6TNG - chains A and B; structure by electron microscopy, 4.10 A resolution (low resolution: residue-level contacts below are approximate; hydrogen-bond / salt-bridge calls are withheld).

# Chain A
Name: Uncharacterized protein
Source organism: Gallus gallus
Reference sequence: F1NP22 (F1NP22_CHICK); numbering as in UniProt (aligned over 1-1438)
Sequence (1439 residues; numbered 1 to 1439; the number before each row is that of its first residue):
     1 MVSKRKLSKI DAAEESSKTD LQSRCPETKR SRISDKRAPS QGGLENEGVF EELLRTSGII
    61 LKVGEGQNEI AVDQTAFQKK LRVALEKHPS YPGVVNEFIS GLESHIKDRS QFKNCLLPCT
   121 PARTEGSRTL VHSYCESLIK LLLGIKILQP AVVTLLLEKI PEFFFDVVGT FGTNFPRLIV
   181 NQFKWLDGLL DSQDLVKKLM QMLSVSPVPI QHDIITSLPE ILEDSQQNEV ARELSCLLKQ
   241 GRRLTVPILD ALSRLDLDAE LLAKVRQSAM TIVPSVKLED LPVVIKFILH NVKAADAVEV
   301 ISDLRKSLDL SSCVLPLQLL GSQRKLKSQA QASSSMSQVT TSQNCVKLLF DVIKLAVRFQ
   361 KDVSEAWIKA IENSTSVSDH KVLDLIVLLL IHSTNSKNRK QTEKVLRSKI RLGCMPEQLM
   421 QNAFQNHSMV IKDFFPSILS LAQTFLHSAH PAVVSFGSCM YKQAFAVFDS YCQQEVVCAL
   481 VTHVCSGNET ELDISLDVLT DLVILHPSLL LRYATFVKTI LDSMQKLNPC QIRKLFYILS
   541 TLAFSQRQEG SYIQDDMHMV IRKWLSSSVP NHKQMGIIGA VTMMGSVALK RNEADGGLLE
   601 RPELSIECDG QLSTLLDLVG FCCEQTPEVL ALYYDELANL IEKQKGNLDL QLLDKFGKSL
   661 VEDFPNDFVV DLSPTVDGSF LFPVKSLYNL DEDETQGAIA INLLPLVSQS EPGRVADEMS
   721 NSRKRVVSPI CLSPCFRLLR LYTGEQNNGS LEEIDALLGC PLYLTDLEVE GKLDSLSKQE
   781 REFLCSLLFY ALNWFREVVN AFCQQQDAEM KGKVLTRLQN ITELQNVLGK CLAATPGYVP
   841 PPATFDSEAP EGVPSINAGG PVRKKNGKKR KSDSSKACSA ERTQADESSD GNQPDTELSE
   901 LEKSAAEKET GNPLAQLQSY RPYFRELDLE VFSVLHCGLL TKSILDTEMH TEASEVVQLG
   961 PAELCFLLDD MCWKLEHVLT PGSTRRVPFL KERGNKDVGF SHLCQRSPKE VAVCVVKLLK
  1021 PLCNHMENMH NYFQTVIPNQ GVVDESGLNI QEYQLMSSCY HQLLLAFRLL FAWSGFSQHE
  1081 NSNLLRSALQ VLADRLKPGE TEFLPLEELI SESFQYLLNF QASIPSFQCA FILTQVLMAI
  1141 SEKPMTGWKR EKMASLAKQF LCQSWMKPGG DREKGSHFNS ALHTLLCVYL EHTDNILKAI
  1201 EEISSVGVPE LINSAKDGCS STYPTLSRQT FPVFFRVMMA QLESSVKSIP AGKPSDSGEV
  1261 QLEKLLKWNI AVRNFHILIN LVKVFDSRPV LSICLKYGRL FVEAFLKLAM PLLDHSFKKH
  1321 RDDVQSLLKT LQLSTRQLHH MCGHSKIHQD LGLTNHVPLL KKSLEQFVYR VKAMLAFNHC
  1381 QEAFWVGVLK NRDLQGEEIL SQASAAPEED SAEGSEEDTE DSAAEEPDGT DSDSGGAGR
Not modelled in the structure: 1-47, 120-134, 313-340, 590-605, 710-723, 851-914, 942-958, 981-999, 1248-1439
Construct notes: conflict Ala1437 (Gly in F1NP22); expression tag (1439)

# Chain B
Name: Fanconi anemia complementation group I
Source organism: Gallus gallus
Reference sequence: B0I564 (B0I564_CHICK); residues 1-1338 here = UniProt positions 1-1338
Sequence (1338 residues; each row starts with the number of its first residue):
     1 MAQRILQLAA EGSPERLQEA LQGLTEGELG DMVTRQALRG RETAALLKGI FKGSPCSQQS
    61 GVLRRLQVYK HCVSLVESGD LHVGKVSEII GLLMLEARQL PGHALAELAT LFVEVIKRGS
   121 LSNGKSLELF STVLTALSNS KESLAYGKGE LNGEEFKKQL INTLCSSKWD PQCVIHLANM
   181 FRDIPLSGEE LQFVVEKVLR MFSKLDLQEI PPLVYQLLLL SAKGSKKTVL EGIISFFNQL
   241 DKRQKEEQRV PQSADLEVAT VPLDQLRHVE GTVILHIVSA INLDQDIGEE LIKHLKTEQQ
   301 KDPGKALCPF SVSLLLSTAV KHRLQEQIFD FLKTSITRSC KDLQILQASK FLQDLCPQQY
   361 DVTAVILEVV KNSAFGWDHV TQGLVDLGFS LMESYEPKKS FGGKAAETNL GLSKMPAQQA
   421 CKLGASILLE TFKVHEPIRS DILEQVLNRV LTKAASPVSH FIDLLSNIVV SAPLVLQNSS
   481 SRVTETFDNL SFLPIDTVQG LLRAVQPLLK VSMSVRDSLI LVLQKAIFSR QLDARKAAVA
   541 GFLLLLRNFK ILGSLTSSQC SQAIGATQVQ ADVHACYNSA ANEAFCLEIL GSLRRCLSQQ
   601 ADVRLMLYEG FYDVLRRNSQ LASSIMETLL SQIKQYYLPQ QDLLPPLKLE GCIMAQGDQI
   661 FLQEPLAHLL CCIQHCLAWY KSTVHLCKGA EDEEEEEDVG FEQNFEEMLE SVTRRMIKSE
   721 LEDFELDKSA DFSPSSGVGV KNNIYAIQVM GICEVLIEYN FKIGNFSKNK FEDVLGLFTC
   781 YNKLSEILKE KAGKNKSTLG NRIARSFLSM GFVSTLLTAL FRDNAQSHEE SLAVLRSSTE
   841 FMRYAVSVAL QKVQQLEEMG QTDGPDGQNP EKMFQNLCKI TRVLLWRYTS IPTAVEESGK
   901 KKGKSISLLC LEGLLRIFNT MQQLYAARIP QFLQALDITD GDAEEADINV TEKAAFQIRQ
   961 FQRSLVNQLS SAEDDFNSKE TQLLITILST LSKLLDPGSQ QFLQFLTWTV KICKENALED
  1021 LSCCKGLLTL LFSLHVLYKS PVSLLRELAQ DIHACLGDID QDVEIESRSH FAIVNVKTAA
  1081 PTVCLLVLGQ ADKVLEEVDW LIKRLTILGS DTSEDSTQAS NQTQALEKGV ILQLGTLLTV
  1141 FHELVQTALP AGSCVDSLLR SLSKTYAILT SLIKHYIQAC RSTSNTVPGR LEKLVKLSGS
  1201 HLTPQCYSFI TYVQNIHSES LSFAEEKKKK KKEDETAVVS TVMAKVLRDT KPIPNLIFAI
  1261 EQYEKFLIHL SKKSKVNLMQ YMKLSTSRDF RINASMLDSV LQEQNTEDAE NEPDNNQSGT
  1321 AEQPDENQEP QKKRRRKK
Not modelled in the structure: 138-155, 249-258, 397-415, 551-582, 719-734, 892-905, 942-944, 1036-1041, 1068-1150, 1210-1249, 1275-1338
UniProt features mapped onto this chain:
  - modified residue: Ser558 (Phosphoserine), Ser561 (Phosphoserine), Thr567 (Phosphothreonine)
  - cross-link: Lys525 (Glycyl lysine isopeptide (Lys-Gly) (interchain with G-Cter in ubiquitin))
  - mutagenesis: Ser558 (S558D: Phosphomimetic mutation that promotes ubiquitination on FANCD2; when associated with D-561 and D-567), Ser561 (S561D: Phosphomimetic mutation that promotes ubiquitination on FANCD2; when associated with D-558 and D-567), Thr567 (T567D: Phosphomimetic mutation that promotes ubiquitination on FANCD2; when associated with D-558 and D-561)
From the paper describing this entry:
  - post-translational modification sites: Lys525 (citing earlier work)

# How chain A and chain B interact
Contacting residue pairs (1; chain A residue first):
  Arg254(A) - Phe528(B)
Interface residues without a listed pair, chain A (2 interface residues in all): Ser253
Interface residues without a listed pair, chain B (2 interface residues in all): Ser529

# Summary
The chain A/chain B interface involves 2 residues from each chain. From UniProt: 3 mutagenesis sites on chain
B. The paper reports a modification site at Lys525(B).
Here chain A is Uncharacterized protein and chain B is Fanconi anemia complementation group I, both from
Gallus gallus. Entry 6TNG (Structure of FANCD2 in complex with FANCI) was determined by electron microscopy,
deposited together with 6TNI.
